6N92 - chains A and B of the 6 polymer chains in the assembly; structure by X-ray diffraction, 1.70 A resolution.

# Chain A (and B)
Molecule: Methylmalonyl-CoA decarboxylase
From: Escherichia coli (strain K12)
Notes: EC 4.1.1.-; chain B of this document is another copy of the same molecule, construct and numbering; everything in this record applies to it too
UniProt: P52045 (SCPB_ECOLI); residues 1-261 here = UniProt positions 1-261
Chain sequence (261 residues; row label = number of the first residue in the row):
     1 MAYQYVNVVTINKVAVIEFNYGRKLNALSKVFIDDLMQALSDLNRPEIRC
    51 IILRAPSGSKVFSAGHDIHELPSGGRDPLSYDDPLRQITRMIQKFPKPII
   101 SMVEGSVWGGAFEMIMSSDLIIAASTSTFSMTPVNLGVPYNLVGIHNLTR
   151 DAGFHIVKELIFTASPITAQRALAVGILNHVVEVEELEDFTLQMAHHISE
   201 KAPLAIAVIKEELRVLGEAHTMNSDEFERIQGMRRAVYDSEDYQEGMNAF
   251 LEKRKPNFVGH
Not modelled in the structure: 1
Sequence notes: engineered mutation Ala-2 (Ser in P52045)
Bound ions: Ni2+: His-220 (shared with His-220(B) of chain B; 1 residue of chain C)
Ligand contacts: KFV ([1-[2-[3-[[(2R)-4-[[[(2R,3S,4R,5R)-5-(6-aminopurin-9-yl)-4-oxidanyl-3-phosphonooxy-oxolan-2-yl]methoxy-oxidanyl-phosphoryl]oxy-oxidanyl-phosphoryl]oxy-3,3-dimethyl-2-oxidanyl-butanoyl]amino]propanoylamino]ethylsulfanyl]-1-oxidanylidene-propan-2-ylidene]-bis(oxidanidyl)azanium): Lys-24, Leu-25, Ala-27, Lys-60, Val-61, Ala-64, Gly-65, His-66, Asp-67, Ile-68, His-69, Leu-79, Leu-85, Trp-108, Gly-109, Gly-110, Thr-132, Pro-133, Leu-136, Val-138, Tyr-140, Phe-250, Lys-253
Swiss-Prot annotation at these positions:
  - binding site (substrate): Ala-64 to Ile-68, Gly-110, Thr-132, Lys-253

# Chain A / chain B interface
Contacting residue pairs (82; chain A residue first):
  Arg-49(A) / Phe-258(B)  hydrogen bond (side chain-backbone)
  Arg-49(A) / Val-259(B)
  Pro-98(A) / Phe-162(B)  hydrophobic
  Met-116(A) / His-155(B)  hydrogen bond (backbone-side chain)
  Ser-118(A) / His-155(B)  hydrogen bond (backbone-side chain)
  Asp-119(A) / His-155(B)  hydrogen bond (backbone-side chain)
  Asp-119(A) / Lys-158(B)  salt bridge
  Asp-119(A) / Phe-162(B)
  Leu-120(A) / Glu-159(B)
  Ile-121(A) / His-155(B)
  Arg-150(A) / Gly-153(B)
  Arg-150(A) / Phe-154(B)  hydrogen bond (backbone-backbone)
  Asp-151(A) / Gly-153(B)
  Asp-151(A) / Phe-154(B)  hydrogen bond (side chain-backbone)
  Asp-151(A) / His-155(B)  salt bridge
  Ile-177(A) / His-155(B)  hydrogen bond (backbone-side chain)
  Asn-179(A) / His-155(B)  hydrogen bond (side chain-backbone)
  Asn-179(A) / Ile-156(B)
  Asn-179(A) / Glu-159(B)  hydrogen bond
  Asn-179(A) / Arg-171(B)  hydrogen bond (backbone-side chain)
  His-180(A) / Glu-159(B)  salt bridge
  His-180(A) / Arg-171(B)
  Met-194(A) / Glu-159(B)
  Met-194(A) / Thr-163(B)
  His-197(A) / Thr-163(B)  hydrogen bond (side chain-backbone)
  His-197(A) / Ser-165(B)  hydrogen bond
  Ile-198(A) / Phe-162(B)
  Ile-198(A) / Thr-163(B)
  Glu-200(A) / Phe-258(B)
  Lys-201(A) / Val-134(B)
  Lys-201(A) / Asn-135(B)  hydrogen bond
  Lys-201(A) / Phe-162(B)
  Lys-201(A) / Thr-163(B)
  Lys-201(A) / Phe-258(B)
  Ala-202(A) / Val-134(B)  hydrogen bond (backbone-backbone)
  Ala-202(A) / Gly-137(B)
  Ala-202(A) / Phe-258(B)
  Pro-203(A) / Asp-242(B)
  Pro-203(A) / Phe-258(B)
  Pro-203(A) / Gly-260(B)
  Leu-204(A) / Val-237(B)
  Leu-204(A) / Ser-240(B)
  Leu-204(A) / Gly-260(B)
  Leu-204(A) / His-261(B)
  Ala-205(A) / Gly-137(B)
  Ala-205(A) / Val-138(B)
  Ile-206(A) / Val-134(B)  hydrophobic
  Ile-206(A) / Phe-162(B)  hydrophobic
  Val-208(A) / Pro-139(B)  hydrophobic
  Val-208(A) / Met-233(B)  hydrophobic
  Val-208(A) / Arg-234(B)
  Val-208(A) / Val-237(B)  hydrophobic
  Ile-209(A) / Ile-145(B)  hydrophobic
  Ile-209(A) / Ile-161(B)  hydrophobic
  Lys-210(A) / Phe-162(B)
  Glu-211(A) / Arg-229(B)  salt bridge
  Glu-211(A) / Ile-230(B)
  Glu-211(A) / Met-233(B)
  Glu-212(A) / Tyr-140(B)
  Glu-212(A) / Asn-141(B)
  Glu-212(A) / Leu-142(B)  hydrogen bond (side chain-backbone)
  Glu-212(A) / Ile-145(B)
  Glu-212(A) / Ile-230(B)
  Glu-212(A) / Arg-234(B)  salt bridge
  Leu-213(A) / Ile-145(B)  hydrophobic
  Leu-213(A) / Thr-149(B)
  Leu-213(A) / Phe-154(B)
  Leu-213(A) / Lys-158(B)
  Arg-214(A) / Glu-226(B)  salt bridge
  Arg-214(A) / Arg-229(B)
  Val-215(A) / Met-222(B)  hydrophobic
  Val-215(A) / Glu-226(B)
  Val-215(A) / Arg-229(B)
  Val-215(A) / Ile-230(B)  hydrophobic
  Leu-216(A) / Leu-142(B)  hydrophobic
  Leu-216(A) / His-146(B)
  Gly-217(A) / Phe-154(B)
  Ala-219(A) / His-220(B)
  Ala-219(A) / Thr-221(B)  hydrogen bond (backbone-backbone)
  Ala-219(A) / Met-222(B)  hydrophobic
  His-220(A) / His-220(B)  hydrogen bond
  Thr-221(A) / Thr-221(B)  hydrogen bond
Other interface residues (no listed pair), chain A (39 interface residues in all): Pro-46, Ile-115, Leu-178, Ala-207
Other interface residues (no listed pair), chain B (40 interface residues in all): Pro-133, Ala-164, Ala-219

# In short
39 residues of chain A and 40 residues of chain B are in contact; the contacts include 18 hydrogen bonds and 6
salt bridges. Polar pairs include Asp-119(A)/Lys-158(B), Asp-151(A)/His-155(B) and His-180(A)/Glu-159(B).
Bound to chain A: compound KFV. UniProt lists 8 substrate-binding residues on chain A.
Both chains are Methylmalonyl-CoA decarboxylase (Escherichia coli (strain K12)). Entry 6N92 (Methylmalonyl-CoA
decarboxylase in complex with 2-nitronate-propionyl-CoA) was determined by X-ray diffraction together with
6N93, 6N94, 6N95, 6N96 and 6N97 from the same study.
